7ICK - chains T and A of the 3 polymer chains in the assembly; structure by X-ray diffraction, 2.90 A resolution.

Chain T:
Molecule: 7-nt DNA strand
Sequence (7 nucleotides; row label = number of the first residue in the row):
     2 CATCTGT

Chain A:
Protein: Protein (DNA polymerase beta (e.c.2.7.7.7))
From: Homo sapiens
UniProt: P06746 (DPOB_HUMAN); residues 2-335 here correspond to UniProt positions 1-334 (UniProt number = residue number - 1)
Sequence (335 residues; row label = number of the first residue in the row):
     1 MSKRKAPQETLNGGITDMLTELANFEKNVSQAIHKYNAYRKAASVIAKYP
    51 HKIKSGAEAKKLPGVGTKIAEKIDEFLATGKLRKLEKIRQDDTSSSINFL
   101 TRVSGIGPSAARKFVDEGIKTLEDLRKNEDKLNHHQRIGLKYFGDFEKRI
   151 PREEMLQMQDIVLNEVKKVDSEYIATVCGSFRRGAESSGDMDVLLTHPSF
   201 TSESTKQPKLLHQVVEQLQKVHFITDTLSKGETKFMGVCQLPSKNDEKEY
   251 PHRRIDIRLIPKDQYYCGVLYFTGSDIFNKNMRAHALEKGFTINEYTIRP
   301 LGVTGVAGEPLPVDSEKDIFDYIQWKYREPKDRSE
Unresolved in the structure: 1-8
UniProt features mapped onto this chain:
  - binding site (K(+)): Lys-61
  - binding site (Na(+)): Lys-61
Bound ions: Na+ site 1 near Leu-62 (its only coordinating residue here); Na+ site 2: Thr-101, Val-103, Ile-106 (shared with 1 residue of chain P)

Interface between chain T and chain A:
Contacting residue pairs (9):
  DA3(T) with Thr-233(A), phosphate contact; Lys-234(A), phosphate contact
  DT4(T) with Lys-230(A), phosphate contact; Gly-231(A), phosphate contact; Glu-232(A), hydrogen bond to the phosphate; Thr-233(A), hydrogen bond to the phosphate; Lys-234(A), hydrogen bond to the phosphate
  DC5(T) with Ser-229(A), sugar contact; Lys-230(A), hydrogen bond to the phosphate
Also at the interface, not in a pair above, chain T (5 interface residues in all): DC2, DT6
Also at the interface, not in a pair above, chain A (8 interface residues in all): Asn-133, Tyr-296

In short:
The interface between chain T and chain A involves 5 residues on one side and 8 on the other, with 4 hydrogen
bonds. Among the polar pairs are DT4(T)/Glu-232(A), DT4(T)/Thr-233(A) and DT4(T)/Lys-234(A). UniProt lists
K+-binding residue Lys-61(A) and Na+-binding residue Lys-61(A) on chain A.
Chain T is a 7-nt DNA strand and chain A is Protein (DNA polymerase beta (e.c.2.7.7.7)) (Homo sapiens); the
structure, DNA polymerase beta (e.c.2.7.7.7)/DNA complex, soaked in the presence of MGCL2, was determined by
X-ray diffraction together with 1ZQT, 7ICE, 7ICF, 7ICG, 7ICH, 7ICI and 39 further entries from the same study.
